Entry 4AJY (X-ray diffraction, 1.73 A resolution); this record covers chains H and V of the 4 polymer chains in the assembly.

Chain H:
Name: Hypoxia-inducible factor 1-alpha
UniProt: Q16665 (HIF1A_HUMAN); numbering as in UniProt (aligned over 559-577)
Amino-acid sequence (19 residues; each row starts with the number of its first residue):
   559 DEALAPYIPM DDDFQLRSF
Not modelled in the structure: 559, 575-577
Modified residues: Pro564 (4-hydroxyproline; HYP)
Differences from the reference sequence: engineered mutation Asp559 (Leu in Q16665), Ala561 (Met in Q16665)

Chain V:
Name: Von hippel-lindau disease tumor suppressor
Organism: Homo sapiens
UniProt: P40337 (VHL_HUMAN); residues 54-213 here correspond to UniProt positions 214-373 (UniProt number = residue number + 160)
Amino-acid sequence (163 residues; each row starts with the number of its first residue):
    51 GSHMEAGRPR PVLRSVNSRE PSQVIFCNRS PRVVLPVWLN FDGEPQPYPT LPPGTGRRIH
   111 SYRGHLWLFR DAGTHDGLLV NQTELFVPSL NVDGQPIFAN ITLPVYTLKE RCLQVVRSLV
   171 KPENYRRLDI VRSLYEDLED HPNVQKDLER LTQERIAHQR MGD
Not modelled in the structure: 51-59, 208-213
Differences from the reference sequence: expression tag (51-53)

How chain H and chain V interact:
Residue-residue contacts (41):
  Glu560(H) with Asn67(V), hydrogen bond (backbone-side chain)
  Ala561(H) with Asn67(V); Phe91(V), hydrophobic
  Leu562(H) with Asn67(V), hydrogen bond (backbone-side chain); Arg69(V); Phe91(V); Tyr112(V); His115(V)
  Ala563(H) with Trp88(V), hydrophobic; Tyr98(V); Tyr112(V)
  Pro564(H) with Trp88(V); Tyr98(V), hydrogen bond (backbone-side chain); His110(V); Ser111(V); Tyr112(V); His115(V); Trp117(V)
  Tyr565(H) with Ile109(V); His110(V), hydrogen bond (backbone-backbone); Tyr112(V)
  Ile566(H) with Pro99(V); Arg107(V); Arg108(V); Ile109(V), hydrophobic
  Pro567(H) with Arg108(V); His110(V)
  Asp569(H) with Arg108(V), salt bridge
  Asp571(H) with Gly106(V); Arg107(V), salt bridge
  Phe572(H) with Ile75(V), hydrophobic; Thr105(V); Gly106(V), hydrogen bond (backbone-backbone); Arg107(V)
  Gln573(H) with Gly104(V); Thr105(V)
  Leu574(H) with Cys77(V), hydrophobic; Asn78(V); Arg79(V); Gly104(V), hydrogen bond (backbone-backbone); Thr105(V)
Interface residues without a listed pair, chain V (22 interface residues in all): Pro102
From the paper, about this interface:
  - interface residues, chain H: Leu562(H), Ile566(H)
  - interface residues, chain V: Ser111(V), His115(V)

Overview:
13 residues of chain H face 22 of chain V across their interface, with 6 hydrogen bonds and 2 salt bridges.
Polar contacts include Asp569(H)-Arg108(V), Asp571(H)-Arg107(V) and Glu560(H)-Asn67(V). The paper reports
interface residues Leu562(H), Ile566(H) and Ser111(V) among others.
Chain H is Hypoxia-inducible factor 1-alpha and chain V is Von hippel-lindau disease tumor suppressor (Homo
sapiens); the structure, von Hippel-Lindau protein-ElonginB-ElonginC complex, bound to Hif1- alpha peptide,
was determined by X-ray diffraction together with 4AWJ, 3ZTC and 3ZTD from the same study.
